Entry 2XFL (X-ray diffraction, 2.90 A resolution); this record covers chains A and B of the 4 polymer chains in the assembly.

Chain A (and B):
Molecule: DYNE7
Organism: Micromonospora chersina
Notes: chain B of this document is another copy of the same molecule, construct and numbering; everything in this record applies to it too
UniProt: Q84HI7 (Q84HI7_9ACTO); residues 9-150 here correspond to UniProt positions 3-144 (UniProt number = residue number - 6)
Chain sequence (142 residues; each row starts with the number of its first residue):
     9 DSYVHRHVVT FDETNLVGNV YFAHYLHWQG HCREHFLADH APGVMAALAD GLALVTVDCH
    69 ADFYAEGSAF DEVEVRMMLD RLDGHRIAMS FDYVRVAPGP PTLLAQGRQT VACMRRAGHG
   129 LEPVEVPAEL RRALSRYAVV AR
Not modelled in the structure: 146-150 (chain B: 150)

How chain A and chain B interact:
Pairs across the interface - 16 pairs, chain A then chain B:
  Thr18(A) with His39(B); Glu42(B)
  Phe19(A) with Glu42(B), hydrogen bond (backbone-side chain); Leu56(B), hydrophobic
  Asp20(A) with His35(B), salt bridge; His39(B), salt bridge
  His35(A) with Asp20(B), salt bridge
  His39(A) with Thr18(B); Asp20(B), salt bridge
  Glu42(A) with Thr18(B); Phe19(B), hydrogen bond (side chain-backbone); Phe78(B)
  Ala46(A) with Phe78(B), hydrophobic
  Met53(A) with Phe78(B), hydrophobic
  Phe78(A) with Glu42(B); Met53(B), hydrophobic
Other interface residues (no listed pair), chain B (10 interface residues in all): Ala46

Overview:
The interface between chain A and chain B involves 9 residues on one side and 10 on the other; the contacts
include 2 hydrogen bonds and 4 salt bridges. Polar pairs include Asp20(A)-His35(B), Asp20(A)-His39(B) and
Phe19(A)-Glu42(B).
Both chains are DYNE7 (Micromonospora chersina). Entry 2XFL (Induced-fit and allosteric effects upon polyene
binding revealed by crystal structures of the Dynemicin thioesterase) was determined by X-ray diffraction
together with 2XEM from the same study.
